Entry 8G7T (electron microscopy, 3.20 A resolution); this record covers chains C and X of the 6 polymer chains in the assembly.

== Chain C ==
Molecule: Antiviral innate immune response receptor RIG-I
From: Homo sapiens
Notes: EC 3.6.4.13
UniProt: O95786 (DDX58_HUMAN); residue numbers follow UniProt; this construct covers 1-925
Chain sequence (925 residues; numbered 1 to 925; the number before each row is that of its first residue):
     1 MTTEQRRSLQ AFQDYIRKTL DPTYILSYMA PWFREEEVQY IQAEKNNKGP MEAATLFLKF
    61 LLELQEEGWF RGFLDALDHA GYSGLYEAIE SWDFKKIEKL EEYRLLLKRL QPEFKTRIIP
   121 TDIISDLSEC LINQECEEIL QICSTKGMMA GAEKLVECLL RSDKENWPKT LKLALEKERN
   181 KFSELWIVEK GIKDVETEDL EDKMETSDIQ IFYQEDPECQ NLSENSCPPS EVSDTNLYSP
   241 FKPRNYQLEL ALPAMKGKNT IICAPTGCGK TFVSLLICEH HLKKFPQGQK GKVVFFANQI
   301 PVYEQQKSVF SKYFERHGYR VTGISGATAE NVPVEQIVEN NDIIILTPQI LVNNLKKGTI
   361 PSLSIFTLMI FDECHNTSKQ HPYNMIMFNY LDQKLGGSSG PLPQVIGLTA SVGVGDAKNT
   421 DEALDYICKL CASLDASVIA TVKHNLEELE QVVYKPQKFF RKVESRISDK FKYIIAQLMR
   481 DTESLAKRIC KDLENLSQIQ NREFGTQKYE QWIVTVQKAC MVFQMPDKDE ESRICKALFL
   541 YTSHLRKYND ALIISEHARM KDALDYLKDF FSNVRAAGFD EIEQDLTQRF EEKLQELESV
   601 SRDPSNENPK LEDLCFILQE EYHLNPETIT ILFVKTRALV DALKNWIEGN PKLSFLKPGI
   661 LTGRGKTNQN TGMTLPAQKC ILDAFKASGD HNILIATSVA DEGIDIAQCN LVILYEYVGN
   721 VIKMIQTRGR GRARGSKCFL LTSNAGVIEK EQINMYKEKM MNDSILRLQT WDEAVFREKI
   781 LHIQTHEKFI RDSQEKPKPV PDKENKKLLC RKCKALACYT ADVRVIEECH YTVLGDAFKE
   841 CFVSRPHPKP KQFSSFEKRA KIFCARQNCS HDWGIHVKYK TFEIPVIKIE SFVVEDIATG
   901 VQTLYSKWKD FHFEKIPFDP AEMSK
Unresolved in the structure: 1-240, 659-690, 700-709, 719-735, 794-799, 922-925
Bound ions: Zn2+: Cys-864, Cys-869
UniProt features mapped onto this chain:
  - motif: Asp-372 to His-375 (DECH box)
  - binding site (ATP): Ala-264 to Thr-271
  - binding site (Zn(2+)): Cys-810, Cys-813, Cys-864, Cys-869
  - modified residue: Ser-8 (Microbial infection: Phosphoserine), Thr-170 (Phosphothreonine), Asn-495 (Microbial infection: Deamidated asparagine), Asn-549 (Microbial infection: Deamidated asparagine), Thr-770 (Phosphothreonine), Ser-854 (Phosphoserine), Ser-855 (Phosphoserine), Lys-858 (N6-acetyllysine), Lys-909 (N6-acetyllysine)
  - cross-link (Glycyl lysine isopeptide (Lys-Gly)): Lys-48 (interchain with G-Cter in ubiquitin), Lys-96 (interchain with G-Cter in ubiquitin), Lys-154 (interchain with G-Cter in ubiquitin), Lys-164 (interchain with G-Cter in ubiquitin), Lys-172 (interchain with G-Cter in ubiquitin), Lys-181 (interchain with G-Cter in ubiquitin), Lys-193 (interchain with G-Cter in ubiquitin), Lys-203 (interchain with G-Cter in ubiquitin), Lys-812 (interchain with G-Cter in ubiquitin)
From the paper describing this entry:
  - mutagenesis - F616A, I617A, L624A: decreased signaling in response to p3SLR14

== Chain X ==
Molecule: p3dsRNA24a
Sequence (24 nucleotides; row label = number of the first residue in the row):
     1 XGACGUACGU UUCGCGACUG UAGA
Modified / non-standard residues: GTP (guanosine-5'-triphosphate) at position 1

== Interface between chain C and chain X ==
Contacting residue pairs (28; chain C residue first):
  Asn-298(C) / G23(X)  sugar contact
  Gln-299(C) / A22(X)  phosphate contact
  Gln-299(C) / G23(X)  phosphate contact
  Ile-300(C) / G23(X)  hydrogen bond to the phosphate
  Ile-300(C) / A24(X)  phosphate contact
  Pro-301(C) / G23(X)  phosphate contact
  Ser-325(C) / A24(X)  phosphate contact
  Gly-326(C) / A24(X)  hydrogen bond to the phosphate
  Thr-347(C) / G23(X)  phosphate contact
  Thr-347(C) / A24(X)  phosphate contact
  Gln-349(C) / G23(X)  sugar contact
  Gln-349(C) / A24(X)  sugar contact
  Asn-353(C) / A24(X)  sugar contact
  Lys-418(C) / U12(X)  salt bridge to the phosphate
  Gln-507(C) / C18(X)  base contact
  Gln-511(C) / G16(X)  base contact
  Val-514(C) / A17(X)  phosphate contact
  Val-514(C) / C18(X)  phosphate contact
  Lys-518(C) / A17(X)  sugar contact
  Arg-546(C) / C18(X)  hydrogen bond to the phosphate
  Arg-546(C) / U19(X)  salt bridge to the phosphate
  Lys-635(C) / G20(X)  sugar contact
  Arg-637(C) / G20(X)  salt bridge to the phosphate
  Arg-637(C) / U21(X)  salt bridge to the phosphate
  Ser-698(C) / U21(X)  sugar contact
  Lys-851(C) / A24(X)  base contact
  Phe-853(C) / A24(X)  base contact
  Ser-854(C) / A24(X)  hydrogen bond to the phosphate
Interface residues without a listed pair, chain C (26 interface residues in all): Ile-350, Glu-510, Thr-636, Thr-697, Ser-906

== Overview ==
Chain C and chain X form an interface of 26 and 10 residues respectively; the contacts include 4 hydrogen
bonds and 4 salt bridges. Polar contacts include Ile-300(C)/G23(X), Gly-326(C)/A24(X) and Arg-546(C)/C18(X).
From the paper: F616A, I617A and L624A of chain C reduce signaling in response to p3SLR14.
Chain C is Antiviral innate immune response receptor RIG-I (Homo sapiens) and chain X is p3dsRNA24a; the
structure, Cryo-EM structure of Riplet:RIG-I:dsRNA complex (end-end), was determined by electron microscopy,
deposited together with 8G7U and 8G7V.
